PDB entry 7WGB | electron microscopy, 3.50 A resolution | chains A and C of the 5 polymer chains in the assembly

[Chain A (and C)]
Molecule: Spike glycoprotein
Source organism: Severe acute respiratory syndrome coronavirus 2
Notes: chain C of this document is another copy of the same molecule, construct and numbering; everything in this record applies to it too
Reference sequence: P0DTC2 (SPIKE_SARS2); aligned to UniProt positions 1-1273 over residues 1-1273
Amino-acid sequence (1270 residues; each row starts with the number of its first residue; note: 13 numbers in that range are skipped by the numbering (no residue carries them; nothing is unmodelled there); a row labelled like 245A-245J holds insertion residues (245A, then the next letters in order)):
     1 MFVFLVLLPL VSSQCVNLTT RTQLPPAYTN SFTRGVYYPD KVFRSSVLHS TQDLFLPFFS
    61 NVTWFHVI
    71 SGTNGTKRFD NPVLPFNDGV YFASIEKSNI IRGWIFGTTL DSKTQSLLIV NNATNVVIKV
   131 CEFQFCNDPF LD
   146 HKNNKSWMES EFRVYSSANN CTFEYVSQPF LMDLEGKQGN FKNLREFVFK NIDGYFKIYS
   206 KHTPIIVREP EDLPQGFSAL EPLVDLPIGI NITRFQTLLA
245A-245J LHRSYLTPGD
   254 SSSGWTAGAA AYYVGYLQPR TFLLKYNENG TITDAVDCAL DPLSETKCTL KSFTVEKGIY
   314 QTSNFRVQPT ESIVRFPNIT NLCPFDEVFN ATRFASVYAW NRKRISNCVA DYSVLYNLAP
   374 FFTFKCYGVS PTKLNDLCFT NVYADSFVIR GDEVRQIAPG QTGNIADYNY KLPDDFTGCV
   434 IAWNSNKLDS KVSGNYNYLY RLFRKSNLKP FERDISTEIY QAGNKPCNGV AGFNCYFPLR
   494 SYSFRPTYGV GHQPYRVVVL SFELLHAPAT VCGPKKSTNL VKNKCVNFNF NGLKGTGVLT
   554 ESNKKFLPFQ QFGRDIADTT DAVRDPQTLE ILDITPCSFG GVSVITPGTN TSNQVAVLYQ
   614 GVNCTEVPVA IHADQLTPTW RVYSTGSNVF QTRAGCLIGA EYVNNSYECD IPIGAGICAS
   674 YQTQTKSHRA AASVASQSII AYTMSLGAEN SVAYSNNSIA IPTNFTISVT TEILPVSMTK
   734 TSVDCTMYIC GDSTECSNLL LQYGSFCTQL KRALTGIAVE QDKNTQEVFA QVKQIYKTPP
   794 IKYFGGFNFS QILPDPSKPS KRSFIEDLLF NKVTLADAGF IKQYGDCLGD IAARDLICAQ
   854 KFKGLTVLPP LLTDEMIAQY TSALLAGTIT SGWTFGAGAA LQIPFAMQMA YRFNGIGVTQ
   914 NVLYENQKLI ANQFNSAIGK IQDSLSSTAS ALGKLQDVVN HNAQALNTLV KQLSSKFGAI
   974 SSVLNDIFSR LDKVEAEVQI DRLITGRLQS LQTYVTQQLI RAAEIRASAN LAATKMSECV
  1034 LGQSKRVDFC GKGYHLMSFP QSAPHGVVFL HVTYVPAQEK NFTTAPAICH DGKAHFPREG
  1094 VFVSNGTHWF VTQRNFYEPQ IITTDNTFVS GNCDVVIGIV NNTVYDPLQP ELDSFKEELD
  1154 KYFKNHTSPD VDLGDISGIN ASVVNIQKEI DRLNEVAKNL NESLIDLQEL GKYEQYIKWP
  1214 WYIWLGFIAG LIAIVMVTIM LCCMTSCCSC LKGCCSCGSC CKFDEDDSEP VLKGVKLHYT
Unresolved in the structure: 1-13, 71-76, 245A-245J, 677-688, 829-848, 1163-1273
Differences from the reference sequence: variant Val67 (Ala in P0DTC2), Ile95 (Thr in P0DTC2), Asp142 (Gly in P0DTC2), Asp339 (Gly in P0DTC2), Leu371 (Ser in P0DTC2), Pro373 (Ser in P0DTC2), Phe375 (Ser in P0DTC2), Asn417 (Lys in P0DTC2), Lys440 (Asn in P0DTC2), Ser446 (Gly in P0DTC2), Asn477 (Ser in P0DTC2), Lys478 (Thr in P0DTC2), Ala484 (Glu in P0DTC2), Arg493 (Gln in P0DTC2), Ser496 (Gly in P0DTC2), Arg498 (Gln in P0DTC2), Tyr501 (Asn in P0DTC2), His505 (Tyr in P0DTC2), Lys547 (Thr in P0DTC2), Gly614 (Asp in P0DTC2), Tyr655 (His in P0DTC2), Lys679 (Asn in P0DTC2), His681 (Pro in P0DTC2), Ala683 (Arg in P0DTC2), Ala685 (Arg in P0DTC2), Lys764 (Asn in P0DTC2), Tyr796 (Asp in P0DTC2), Lys856 (Asn in P0DTC2), His954 (Gln in P0DTC2), Lys969 (Asn in P0DTC2), Phe981 (Leu in P0DTC2); insertion (211-212); conflict Arg213 (Asn211 in P0DTC2), Glu214 (Leu212 in P0DTC2), Pro215 (Val213 in P0DTC2), Glu216 (Arg214 in P0DTC2)
Swiss-Prot annotation at these positions:
  - region: Asn280 to Cys301 (Putative superantigen), Arg403 to Asp405 (Integrin-binding motif), Asn448 to Phe456 (Immunodominant HLA epitope recognized by the CD8+), Ser816 to Tyr837 (Fusion peptide 1), Lys835 to Phe855 (Fusion peptide 2), Asp1163 to Glu1202 (Heptad repeat 2)
  - motif: Met1237 to Cys1241 (Binding to host endocytosis trafficking protein SNX27), Asp1257 to Glu1262 (Diacidic ER export motif (host COPII)), Ser1261 to Gly1267 (Binding to host plasma membrane localising/FERM domain proteins), Lys1269 to Thr1273 (KxHxx, ER retrieval signal (COPI))
  - site: Arg815, Ser816 (Cleavage)
  - lipidation (S-palmitoyl cysteine): Cys1235, Cys1236, Cys1240, Cys1241, Cys1243, Cys1247, Cys1248, Cys1250, Cys1253, Cys1254
  - glycosylation: Asn17 (N-linked (GlcNAc...) (complex) asparagine), Asn61 (N-linked (GlcNAc...) (hybrid) asparagine), Asn74 (N-linked (GlcNAc...) (complex) asparagine), Asn122 (N-linked (GlcNAc...) (hybrid) asparagine), Asn149 (N-linked (GlcNAc...) (complex) asparagine), Asn165 (N-linked (GlcNAc...) (complex) asparagine), Asn282 (N-linked (GlcNAc...) (complex) asparagine), Thr323 (O-linked (GalNAc) threonine), Ser325 (O-linked (HexNAc...) serine), Asn331 (N-linked (GlcNAc...) (complex) asparagine), Asn343 (N-linked (GlcNAc...) (complex) asparagine), Asn603 (N-linked (GlcNAc...) (hybrid) asparagine), Asn616 (N-linked (GlcNAc...) (complex) asparagine), Asn657 (N-linked (GlcNAc...) (complex) asparagine), Thr676 (O-linked (GlcNAc...) threonine), Thr678 (O-linked (GlcNAc...) threonine), Asn709 (N-linked (GlcNAc...) (high mannose) asparagine), Asn717 (N-linked (GlcNAc...) (hybrid) asparagine), Asn801 (N-linked (GlcNAc...) (hybrid) asparagine), Asn1074 (N-linked (GlcNAc...) (hybrid) asparagine) and 5 more in UniProt
Cystine bridges: Cys15-Cys136, Cys131-Cys166, Cys291-Cys301, Cys336-Cys361, Cys379-Cys432, Cys391-Cys525, Cys480-Cys488, Cys617-Cys649, Cys662-Cys671, Cys738-Cys760, Cys743-Cys749, Cys1032-Cys1043, Cys1082-Cys1126
Glycans and other covalent adducts: N-acetylglucosamine (NAG) linked to Asn331, Asn343, Asn603, Asn616, Asn709, Asn717, Asn801, Asn1074, Asn1098, Asn1134

[How chain A and chain C interact]
Contacting residue pairs - 126 pairs, chain A then chain C:
  Asn317(A) - Asp737(C)  hydrogen bond
  Arg319(A) - Met740(C)
  Arg355(A) - Tyr200(C)  hydrogen bond
  Arg355(A) - Pro232(C)
  Val382(A) - Arg983(C)
  Ser383(A) - Arg983(C)  hydrogen bond (backbone-backbone)
  Ser383(A) - Leu984(C)
  Ser383(A) - Asp985(C)
  Thr385(A) - Asp985(C)
  Lys386(A) - Phe981(C)
  Lys386(A) - Ser982(C)
  Lys386(A) - Arg983(C)
  Lys386(A) - Leu984(C)  hydrogen bond (side chain-backbone)
  Lys386(A) - Asp985(C)
  Leu390(A) - Ser982(C)
  Leu390(A) - Arg983(C)
  Tyr396(A) - Pro232(C)
  Phe464(A) - Asp198(C)
  Phe464(A) - Gly199(C)
  Glu465(A) - Gly234(C)
  Arg466(A) - Gly234(C)  hydrogen bond (backbone-backbone)
  Ser469(A) - Thr114(C)
  Glu471(A) - Lys113(C)  salt bridge
  Leu517(A) - Arg983(C)
  Leu518(A) - Asp979(C)
  His519(A) - Lys41(C)
  Gly545(A) - Asp979(C)
  Lys547(A) - Asn978(C)  hydrogen bond (backbone-side chain)
  Lys547(A) - Ser982(C)
  Gly548(A) - Asn978(C)
  Lys557(A) - Phe43(C)
  Lys558(A) - Phe43(C)
  Phe559(A) - Phe43(C)  hydrophobic
  Phe562(A) - Tyr38(C)  hydrophobic
  Phe562(A) - Asp40(C)
  Phe562(A) - Lys41(C)
  Gln563(A) - Val42(C)  hydrogen bond (side chain-backbone)
  Gln563(A) - Phe43(C)
  Phe565(A) - Val42(C)
  Phe565(A) - Phe43(C)  hydrogen bond (backbone-backbone)
  Gly566(A) - Phe43(C)
  Arg567(A) - Phe43(C)  hydrogen bond (backbone-backbone)
  Asp568(A) - Lys856(C)  salt bridge
  Ala570(A) - Gln853(C)
  Ala570(A) - Lys856(C)
  Ala570(A) - Leu966(C)
  Asp571(A) - Ser967(C)
  Thr588(A) - Phe855(C)
  Pro589(A) - Phe855(C)  hydrophobic
  Phe592(A) - Met740(C)  hydrophobic
  Phe592(A) - Phe855(C)
  Phe592(A) - Gly857(C)
  Pro665(A) - Leu864(C)  hydrophobic
  Ala668(A) - Pro863(C)
  Ala668(A) - Leu864(C)
  Ala668(A) - Thr866(C)
  Gly669(A) - Leu864(C)  hydrogen bond (backbone-backbone)
  Met697(A) - Met869(C)  hydrophobic
  Leu699(A) - Lys786(C)
  Leu699(A) - Ile788(C)
  Leu699(A) - Met869(C)  hydrophobic
  Leu699(A) - Gln872(C)
  Leu699(A) - Tyr873(C)
  Gly700(A) - Lys786(C)
  Ala701(A) - Gln787(C)
  Ala701(A) - Ile788(C)
  Glu702(A) - Ile788(C)
  Glu702(A) - Lys790(C)  salt bridge
  Asn703(A) - Ile788(C)
  Asn703(A) - Tyr789(C)
  Val705(A) - Tyr789(C)  hydrophobic
  Val705(A) - Gln895(C)
  Ala706(A) - Gln895(C)
  Tyr707(A) - Pro792(C)  hydrophobic
  Tyr707(A) - Phe797(C)  hydrophobic
  Tyr707(A) - Ile896(C)
  Ser708(A) - Pro897(C)
  Ser711(A) - Gln895(C)
  Ser711(A) - Pro897(C)
  Ile712(A) - Gln895(C)
  Ile712(A) - Ile896(C)  hydrophobic
  Ala713(A) - Leu894(C)
  Ala713(A) - Gln895(C)
  Pro715(A) - Leu894(C)
  Thr961(A) - Gln762(C)
  Ser968(A) - Gln755(C)
  Ser968(A) - Gly757(C)
  Lys969(A) - Gln755(C)
  Gly971(A) - Gln755(C)  hydrogen bond (backbone-side chain)
  Ala972(A) - Gln755(C)
  Thr1006(A) - Gln1005(C)
  Gln1010(A) - Gln1005(C)
  Ile1013(A) - Ile1013(C)  hydrophobic
  Glu1017(A) - Arg1019(C)  salt bridge
  Arg1039(A) - Thr1027(C)
  Arg1039(A) - Glu1031(C)  salt bridge
  Val1040(A) - Ser1030(C)
  Gly1046(A) - Ala890(C)
  Tyr1047(A) - Thr887(C)
  Tyr1047(A) - Ala890(C)  hydrophobic
  Pro1069(A) - Ala890(C)
  Glu1072(A) - Leu894(C)
  Thr1077(A) - Met900(C)
  Pro1079(A) - Tyr917(C)
  Phe1089(A) - Gln913(C)
  Phe1089(A) - Asn914(C)
  Phe1089(A) - Tyr917(C)  hydrophobic
  Pro1090(A) - Gln913(C)
  Gly1093(A) - Tyr904(C)
  Val1094(A) - Met900(C)  hydrophobic
  Val1094(A) - Tyr904(C)
  Arg1107(A) - Tyr904(C)  hydrogen bond
  Arg1107(A) - Gln913(C)
  Phe1121(A) - Asn914(C)
  Ser1123(A) - Asn914(C)  hydrogen bond
  Val1128(A) - Glu918(C)
  Val1129(A) - Tyr917(C)  hydrophobic
  Ile1130(A) - Gln920(C)
  Leu1141(A) - Leu1141(C)  hydrophobic
  Leu1141(A) - Glu1144(C)
  Lys1149(A) - Phe1148(C)
  Phe1156(A) - Phe1148(C)  hydrophobic
  Phe1156(A) - Leu1152(C)  hydrophobic
  Phe1156(A) - Tyr1155(C)  hydrophobic
  His1159(A) - His1159(C)  hydrogen bond
  Thr1160(A) - His1159(C)
Also at the interface, not in a pair above, chain A (105 interface residues in all): Gln314, Gly381, Asp389, Pro463, Phe486, Tyr489, Leu560, Ile569, Thr572, Gly667, Cys671, Ser704, Asn709, Gln965, Phe970, Arg995, Gln1002, Thr1009, Asp1041, Val1068, Glu1092, Leu1152
Also at the interface, not in a pair above, chain C (95 interface residues in all): Arg44, Pro227, Ile235, Asn282, Tyr369, Ala372, Tyr756, Ser758, Phe759, Lys764, Thr768, Tyr796, Ile850, Thr883, Trp886, Gly891, Ala892, Phe898, Asn907, Thr912, Val963, Ile973, Lys986, Asp994, Thr1009, Arg1039, Pro1162

[Summary]
Chain A and chain C form an interface of 105 and 95 residues respectively; the contacts include 14 hydrogen
bonds and 5 salt bridges. Among the polar pairs are Glu471(A)-Lys113(C), Asp568(A)-Lys856(C) and
Glu702(A)-Lys790(C).
Chain A and chain C are both Spike glycoprotein (Severe acute respiratory syndrome coronavirus 2); the
structure, Neutral Omicron Spike Trimer in complex with ACE2, was determined by electron microscopy, deposited
together with 7WG7, 7WG8, 7WG9, 7WGC and 7WG6.
